PDB entry 1M1K | X-ray diffraction, 3.20 A resolution | chains A and 2 of the 30 polymer chains in the assembly

# Chain A
Molecule: 23S RRNA
Source organism: Haloarcula marismortui
Sequence (2922 nucleotides; numbered 2 to 2923; the number before each row is that of its first residue):
     2 UUGGCUACUA UGCCAGCUGG UGGAUUGCUC GGCUCAGGCG CUGAUGAAGG ACGUGCCAAG
    62 CUGCGAUAAG CCAUGGGGAG CCGCACGGAG GCGAAGAACC AUGGAUUUCC GAAUGAGAAU
   122 CUCUCUAACA AUUGCUUCGC GCAAUGAGGA ACCCCGAGAA CUGAAACAUC UCAGUAUCGG
   182 GAGGAACAGA AAACGCAAUG UGAUGUCGUU AGUAACCGCG AGUGAACGCG AUACAGCCCA
   242 AACCGAAGCC CUCACGGGCA AUGUGGUGUC AGGGCUACCU CUCAUCAGCC GACCGUCUCG
   302 ACGAAGUCUC UUGGAACAGA GCGUGAUACA GGGUGACAAC CCCGUACUCG AGACCAGUAC
   362 GACGUGCGGU AGUGCCAGAG UAGCGGGGGU UGGAUAUCCC UCGCGAAUAA CGCAGGCAUC
   422 GACUGCGAAG GCUAAACACA ACCUGAGACC GAUAGUGAAC AAGUAGUGUG AACGAACGCU
   482 GCAAAGUACC CUCAGAAGGG AGGCGAAAUA GAGCAUGAAA UCAGUUGGCG AUCGAGCGAC
   542 AGGGCAUACA AGGUCCCUCG ACGAAUGACC GACGCGCGAG CGUCCAGUAA GACUCACGGG
   602 AAGCCGAUGU UCUGUCGUAC GUUUUGAAAA ACGAGCCAGG GAGUGUGUCU GCAUGGCAAG
   662 UCUAACCGGA GUAUCCGGGG AGGCACAGGG AAACCGACAU GGCCGCAGGG CUUUGCCCGA
   722 GGGCCGCCGU CUUCAAGGGC GGGGAGCCAU GUGGACACGA CCCGAAUCCG GACGAUCUAC
   782 GCAUGGACAA GAUGAAGCGU GCCGAAAGGC ACGUGGAAGU CUGUUAGAGU UGGUGUCCUA
   842 CAAUACCCUC UCGUGAUCUA UGUGUAGGGG UGAAAGGCCC AUCGAGUCCG GCAACAGCUG
   902 GUUCCAAUCG AAACAUGUCG AAGCAUGACC UCCGCCGAGG UAGUCUGUGA GGUAGAGCGA
   962 CCGAUUGGUG UGUCCGCCUC CGAGAGGAGU CGGCACACCU GUCAAACUCC AAACUUACAG
  1022 ACGCCGUUUG ACGCGGGGAU UCCGGUGCGC GGGGUAAGCC UGUGUACCAG GAGGGGAACA
  1082 ACCCAGAGAU AGGUUAAGGU CCCCAAGUGU GGAUUAAGUG UAAUCCUCUG AAGGUGGUCU
  1142 CGAGCCCUAG ACAGCCGGGA GGUGAGCUUA GAAGCAGCUA CCCUCUAAGA AAAGCGUAAC
  1202 AGCUUACCGG CCGAGGUUUG AGGCGCCCAA AAUGAUCGGG ACUCAAAUCC ACCACCGAGA
  1262 CCUGUCCGUA CCACUCAUAC UGGUAAUCGA GUAGAUUGGC GCUCUAAUUG GAUGGAAGUA
  1322 GGGGUGAAAA CUCCUAUGGA CCGAUUAGUG ACGAAAAUCC UGGCCAUAGU AGCAGCGAUA
  1382 GUCGGGUGAG AACCCCGACG GCCUAAUGGA UAAGGGUUCC UCAGCACUGC UGAUCAGCUG
  1442 AGGGUUAGCC GGUCCUAAGU CAUACCGCAA CUCGACUAUG ACGAAAUGGG AAACGGGUUA
  1502 AUAUUCCCGU GCCACUAUGC AGUGAAAGUU GACGCCCUGG GGUCGAUCAC GCUGGGCAUU
  1562 CGCCCAGUCG AACCGUCCAA CUCCGUGGAA GCCGUAAUGG CAGGAAGCGG ACGAACGGCG
  1622 GCAUAGGGAA ACGUGAUUCA ACCUGGGGCC CAUGAAAAGA CGAGCAUAGU GUCCGUACCG
  1682 AGAACCGACA CAGGUGUCCA UGGCGGCGAA AGCCAAGGCC UGUCGGGAGC AACCAACGUU
  1742 AGGGAAUUCG GCAAGUUAGU CCCGUACCUU CGGAAGAAGG GAUGCCUGCU CCGGAACGGA
  1802 GCAGGUCGCA GUGACUCGGA AGCUCGGACU GUCUAGUAAC AACAUAGGUG ACCGCAAAUC
  1862 CGCAAGGACU CGUACGGUCA CUGAAUCCUG CCCAGUGCAG GUAUCUGAAC ACCUCGUACA
  1922 AGAGGACGAA GGACCUGUCA ACGGCGGGGG UAACUAUGAC CCUCUUAAGG UAGCGUAGUA
  1982 CCUUGCCGCA UCAGUAGCGG CUUGCAUGAA UGGAUUAACC AGAGCUUCAC UGUCCCAACG
  2042 UUGGGCCCGG UGAACUGUAC AUUCCAGUGC GGAGUCUGGA GACACCCAGG GGGAAGCGAA
  2102 GACCCUAUGG AGCUUUACUG CAGGCUGUCG CUGAGACGUG GUCGCCGAUG UGCAGCAUAG
  2162 GUAGGAGACA CUACACAGGU ACCCGCGCUA GCGGGCCACC GAGUCAACAG UGAAAUACUA
  2222 CCCGUCGGUG ACUGCGACUC UCACUCCGGG AGGAGGACAC CGAUAGCCGG GCAGUUUGAC
  2282 UGGGGCGGUA CGCGCUCGAA AAGAUAUCGA GCGCGCCCUA UGGCUAUCUC AGCCGGGACA
  2342 GAGACCCGGC GAAGAGUGCA AGAGCAAAAG AUAGCUUGAC AGUGUUCUUC CCAACGAGGA
  2402 ACGCUGACGC GAAAGCGUGG UCUAGCGAAC CAAUUAGCCU GCUUGAUGCG GGCAAUUGAU
  2462 GACAGAAAAG CUACCCUAGG GAUAACAGAG UCGUCACUCG CAAGAGCACA UAUCGACCGA
  2522 GUGGCUUGCU ACCUCGAUGU CGGUUCCCUC CAUCCUGCCC GUGCAGAAGC GGGCAAGGGU
  2582 GAGGUUGUUC GCCUAUUAAA GGAGGUCGUG AGCUGGGUUU AGACCGUCGU GAGACAGGUC
  2642 GGCUGCUAUC UACUGGGUGU GUAAUGGUGU CUGACAAGAA CGACCGUAUA GUACGAGAGG
  2702 AACUACGGUU GGUGGCCACU GGUGUACCGG UUGUUCGAGA GAGCACGUGC CGGGUAGCCA
  2762 CGCCACACGG GGUAAGAGCU GAACGCAUCU AAGCUCGAAA CCCACUUGGA AAAGAGACAC
  2822 CGCCGAGGUC CCGCGUACAA GACGCGGUCG AUAGACUCGG GGUGUGCGCG UCGAGGUAAC
  2882 GAGACGUUAA GCCCACGAGC ACUAACAGAC CAAAGCCAUC AU
Not modelled in the structure: 2-9, 126-127, 715, 971-998, 1560, 1952-1963, 2137-2236, 2339-2343, 2665-2666, 2915-2923
Sequence notes: conflict C560 (U3155 in 3377779)
Bound ions: Mg2+ site 1 near G28 (its only coordinating residue here); Na+ site 1 near C40 (its only coordinating residue here); Na+ site 2: G56, A59, A60, G61; Na+ site 3: G66, U108; Mg2+ site 2 near U115 (its only coordinating residue here); Na+ site 4: C141, G142; Na+ site 5 near U146 (its only coordinating residue here); Mg2+ site 3: C162, U2276; K+ site 1: C162, U163, U172; Mg2+ site 4: A165, A167, C168; Na+ site 6: A165, A166, A167; Mg2+ site 5: A166, G219; 63 more Na+ sites not listed; 98 more Mg2+ sites not listed; 1 more K+ sites not listed
Residues lining bound ligands: azithromycin (ZIT): C839, G2099, A2100, A2103, A2538, G2540, U2645, G2646

# Chain 2
Name: Ribosomal protein L37E
Source organism: Haloarcula marismortui
Reference sequence: P32410 (RL37_HALMA); numbering as in UniProt (aligned over 1-56)
Amino-acid sequence (56 residues; each row starts with the number of its first residue):
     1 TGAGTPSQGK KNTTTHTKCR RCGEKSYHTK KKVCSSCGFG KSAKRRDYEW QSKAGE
Bound ions: Cd2+: Cys19, Cys22, Cys34, Cys37

# Chain A / chain 2 interface
Residue-residue contacts (118; chain A residue first):
  G50(A) with Arg21(2), hydrogen bond to the base; Arg45(2), base contact
  G51(A) with Cys22(2), sugar contact; Gly23(2), hydrogen bond to the sugar
  C111(A) with Arg20(2), hydrogen bond to the sugar
  G112(A) with Arg20(2), salt bridge to the phosphate; Arg21(2), phosphate contact; Phe39(2), phosphate contact
  A113(A) with Arg21(2), salt bridge to the phosphate; Phe39(2), phosphate contact; Ala43(2), phosphate contact
  A119(A) with Arg20(2), base contact
  A120(A) with Thr17(2), base contact; Lys18(2), hydrogen bond to the sugar; Arg20(2), salt bridge to the phosphate; Tyr27(2), hydrogen bond to the phosphate; Thr29(2), hydrogen bond to the base; Lys32(2), salt bridge to the phosphate
  U121(A) with Lys18(2), base contact; Cys19(2), base contact; Arg20(2), sugar contact; Gly23(2), base contact
  A148(A) with Ala43(2), sugar contact; Lys44(2), salt bridge to the phosphate; Arg45(2), phosphate contact
  G149(A) with Lys44(2), phosphate contact; Arg45(2), hydrogen bond to the phosphate
  A177(A) with Ala54(2), phosphate contact
  U178(A) with Glu49(2), phosphate contact; Trp50(2), phosphate contact; Ala54(2), phosphate contact
  C179(A) with Tyr48(2), phosphate contact; Glu49(2), hydrogen bond to the phosphate
  G182(A) with Lys44(2), salt bridge to the phosphate
  U470(A) with Thr15(2), sugar contact; His16(2), sugar contact; Lys25(2), hydrogen bond to the phosphate
  G471(A) with His16(2), hydrogen bond to the sugar; Lys25(2), salt bridge to the phosphate; Ser26(2), hydrogen bond to the phosphate; Ser35(2), hydrogen bond to the sugar
  A472(A) with Ser26(2), hydrogen bond to the phosphate; Ser35(2), sugar contact; Ser36(2), phosphate contact; Arg46(2), hydrogen bond to the sugar; Trp50(2), sugar contact
  A473(A) with Arg46(2), salt bridge to the phosphate; Gln51(2), hydrogen bond to the phosphate
  G771(A) with Trp50(2), base contact
  G772(A) with Tyr48(2), sugar contact; Trp50(2), hydrogen bond to the sugar
  A773(A) with Arg46(2), hydrogen bond to the sugar; Tyr48(2), sugar contact; Trp50(2), sugar contact
  C774(A) with Ser35(2), phosphate contact; Arg46(2), salt bridge to the phosphate
  G775(A) with His16(2), salt bridge to the phosphate; His28(2), salt bridge to the phosphate; Lys31(2), phosphate contact; Ser35(2), phosphate contact
  A776(A) with His28(2), salt bridge to the phosphate; Lys31(2), salt bridge to the phosphate
  U777(A) with Lys11(2), sugar contact; Asn12(2), hydrogen bond to the base; Thr13(2), hydrogen bond to the base; Thr15(2), base contact
  C778(A) with Ser7(2), sugar contact; Lys10(2), phosphate contact; Lys11(2), sugar contact
  U779(A) with Lys10(2), salt bridge to the phosphate
  A843(A) with Thr5(2), sugar contact
  U845(A) with Gly2(2), sugar contact; Gly4(2), phosphate contact; Thr5(2), hydrogen bond to the phosphate
  A846(A) with Pro6(2), phosphate contact
  U862(A) with Asn12(2), phosphate contact
  G863(A) with Lys30(2), salt bridge to the phosphate
  U864(A) with Lys30(2), salt bridge to the phosphate
  C881(A) with Lys11(2), hydrogen bond to the base
  A882(A) with Ala3(2), sugar contact; Gly4(2), sugar contact; Thr5(2), base contact
  C890(A) with Trp50(2), hydrogen bond to the sugar
  G891(A) with Trp50(2), sugar contact; Ser52(2), sugar contact; Lys53(2), salt bridge to the phosphate; Ala54(2), phosphate contact
  G892(A) with Lys53(2), salt bridge to the phosphate; Ala54(2), hydrogen bond to the phosphate
  C893(A) with Lys53(2), hydrogen bond to the phosphate
  A894(A) with Lys53(2), salt bridge to the phosphate
  A1414(A) with Asn12(2), hydrogen bond to the sugar
  G1415(A) with Asn12(2), sugar contact; Thr14(2), hydrogen bond to the phosphate
  U1473(A) with Lys41(2), hydrogen bond to the base; Ser42(2), sugar contact; Lys44(2), base contact
  C1474(A) with Lys41(2), phosphate contact
  C1687(A) with Gln8(2), hydrogen bond to the sugar; Gly9(2), hydrogen bond to the base; Lys11(2), sugar contact
  G1688(A) with Thr5(2), base contact; Gln8(2), sugar contact
  G1694(A) with Thr5(2), hydrogen bond to the base; Pro6(2), sugar contact; Gly9(2), base contact
  G1695(A) with Pro6(2), hydrogen bond to the sugar; Gly9(2), hydrogen bond to the base; Lys10(2), sugar contact
  U1696(A) with Gly9(2), sugar contact
  A1836(A) with Thr1(2), hydrogen bond to the sugar; Gly2(2), sugar contact; Ala3(2), hydrogen bond to the sugar; Ser7(2), base contact
  G1837(A) with Thr1(2), hydrogen bond to the phosphate; Gly2(2), base contact; Ala3(2), hydrogen bond to the base; Gly4(2), hydrogen bond to the base
Interface residues without a listed pair, chain A (61 interface residues in all): A49, A52, A114, G181, G830, U831, A844, A861, U883, A1413

# In short
61 residues of chain A face 47 of chain 2 across their interface; the contacts include 37 hydrogen bonds and
19 salt bridges. Polar pairs include G50(A)-Arg21(2), A120(A)-Thr29(2) and U777(A)-Asn12(2). Bound to chain A:
azithromycin.
Here chain A is 23S RRNA and chain 2 is Ribosomal protein L37E, both from Haloarcula marismortui. Entry 1M1K
(Co-crystal structure of azithromycin bound to the 50S ribosomal subunit of Haloarcula marismortui) was
determined by X-ray diffraction, deposited together with 1K8A, 1K9M and 1KD1.
